Entry 9FQL (X-ray diffraction, 2.00 A resolution); this record covers chains A and B of the 4 polymer chains in the assembly.

Chain A (and B):
Molecule: E3 ubiquitin-protein ligase Mdm2
Source organism: Homo sapiens
Notes: EC 2.3.2.27; chain B of this document is another copy of the same molecule, construct and numbering; everything in this record applies to it too
UniProtKB: Q00987 (MDM2_HUMAN); numbering as in UniProt (aligned over 25-110)
Sequence (86 residues; numbered 25 to 110; the number before each row is that of its first residue):
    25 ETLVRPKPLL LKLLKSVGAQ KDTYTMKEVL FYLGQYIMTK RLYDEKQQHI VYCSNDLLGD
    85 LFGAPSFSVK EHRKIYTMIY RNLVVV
Construct notes: conflict Ala88 (Val in Q00987)
Curated features (UniProtKB/Swiss-Prot):
  - mutagenesis: Gly58 (G58A: No effect on its ability to induce apoptosis)

Interface between chain A and chain B:
Contacting residue pairs - 24 pairs, chain A then chain B:
  Val41(A) - Tyr67(B)
  Val41(A) - Gln72(B)  hydrogen bond (backbone-side chain)
  Gly42(A) - Glu69(B)
  Gly42(A) - Gln72(B)
  Gln44(A) - Lys70(B)  hydrogen bond (side chain-backbone)
  Tyr56(A) - Gln72(B)
  Gln59(A) - Met62(B)
  Gln59(A) - Tyr67(B)  hydrogen bond
  Gln59(A) - Gln72(B)  hydrogen bond
  Met62(A) - Gln59(B)
  Met62(A) - Met62(B)  hydrophobic
  Met62(A) - Thr63(B)
  Thr63(A) - Met62(B)  hydrogen bond (side chain-backbone)
  Thr63(A) - Arg65(B)  hydrogen bond (backbone-side chain)
  Thr63(A) - Tyr67(B)  hydrogen bond
  Arg65(A) - Thr63(B)
  Tyr67(A) - Gln59(B)  hydrogen bond
  Tyr67(A) - Thr63(B)  hydrogen bond
  Glu69(A) - Ser40(B)
  Glu69(A) - Gly42(B)
  Gln72(A) - Val41(B)  hydrogen bond (side chain-backbone)
  Gln72(A) - Gly42(B)
  Gln72(A) - Tyr56(B)
  Gln72(A) - Gln59(B)  hydrogen bond
Also at the interface, not in a pair above, chain A (12 interface residues in all): Lys64
Also at the interface, not in a pair above, chain B (13 interface residues in all): Lys39

Summary:
Chain A and chain B form an interface of 12 and 13 residues respectively, with 11 hydrogen bonds. Polar pairs
include Val41(A)-Gln72(B), Gln44(A)-Lys70(B) and Gln59(A)-Tyr67(B). From UniProt: one mutagenesis site on
chain A.
Both chains are E3 ubiquitin-protein ligase Mdm2 (Homo sapiens). Entry 9FQL (Crystal structure of hDM2 in
complex with a peptidic ligand containing a di-urea insert) was determined by X-ray diffraction (same
publication as 9GFK).
